Entry 2GK0 (X-ray diffraction, 2.45 A resolution); this record covers chains L and H.

Chain L:
Molecule: Catalytic elimination antibody 13G5 light chain
Organism: Mus musculus
Notes: fragment: Fab fragment
UniProtKB: Q65ZC0 (Q65ZC0_MOUSE); the construct lacks a stretch of the UniProt sequence, so the offset changes along the chain: 1-27 = UniProt 1-27; 28-211 = UniProt 33-216
Amino-acid sequence (217 residues; numbered 1 to 212 plus 5 insertion-coded residues; the number before each row is that of its first residue; a row labelled like 27A-27E holds insertion residues (27A, then the next letters in order)):
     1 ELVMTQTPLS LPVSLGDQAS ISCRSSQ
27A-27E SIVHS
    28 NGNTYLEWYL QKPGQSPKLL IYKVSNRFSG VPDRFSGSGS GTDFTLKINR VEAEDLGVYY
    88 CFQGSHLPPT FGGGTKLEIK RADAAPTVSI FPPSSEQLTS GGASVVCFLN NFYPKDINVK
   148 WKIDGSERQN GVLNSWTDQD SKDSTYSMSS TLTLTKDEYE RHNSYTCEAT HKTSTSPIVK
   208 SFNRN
Disulfide bonds: Cys-23/Cys-88, Cys-134/Cys-194

Chain H:
Molecule: Catalytic elimination antibody 13G5 heavy chain
Organism: Mus musculus
Notes: fragment: Fab fragment
UniProtKB: Q91Z05 (Q91Z05_MOUSE); aligned to UniProt positions 21-237 over residues 2-223 (the alignment contains insertions or deletions, so no single offset holds)
Amino-acid sequence (221 residues; each row starts with the number of its first residue; note: 15 numbers in that range are skipped by the numbering (no residue carries them; nothing is unmodelled there); a row labelled like 82A-82C holds insertion residues (82A, then the next letters in order)):
     1 QVQLKESGPG LVAPSQSLSI TCTVSGFSLT NYGVDWVRQP PGKGLEWVGV IWSGGSTNYN
    61 SALMSRLSIS KDNSKSQVFL KM
82A-82C NSL
    83 QTDDTAVYYC AKHWGGYY
100A-100E IPYGM
   101 DHWGQGTTVT VSSAKTTPPS VYPLAPGCGD
   133 TTGSSVTLGC LVKGYFPEPV TV
   156 TW
   162 NSGSLSSS
   171 VHTFPALLQS
   183 GLYTMSSSVT VPSS
   198 TWP
   202 SQTVT
   208 CSVAHPASST TVDKKL
   226 EPR
Disulfide bonds: Cys-22/Cys-92, Cys-142/Cys-208

Interface between chain L and chain H:
Residue-residue contacts - 64 pairs, chain L then chain H:
  Glu-1(L) / Ser-61(H)  hydrogen bond
  Tyr-32(L) / Ile-100A(H)
  Glu-34(L) / Tyr-100C(H)
  Glu-34(L) / Gly-100D(H)  hydrogen bond (side chain-backbone)
  Glu-34(L) / Met-100E(H)
  Tyr-36(L) / Gly-100D(H)
  Tyr-36(L) / Met-100E(H)  hydrogen bond (side chain-backbone)
  Tyr-36(L) / Trp-103(H)  hydrophobic
  Gln-38(L) / Gln-39(H)  hydrogen bond
  Gln-38(L) / Leu-45(H)
  Ser-43(L) / Gly-104(H)
  Ser-43(L) / Gln-105(H)
  Pro-44(L) / Leu-45(H)  hydrophobic
  Pro-44(L) / Trp-103(H)
  Tyr-49(L) / Trp-96(H)  hydrophobic
  Tyr-49(L) / Tyr-100C(H)
  Lys-50(L) / Tyr-100C(H)  hydrogen bond
  Phe-55(L) / Trp-96(H)
  Tyr-87(L) / Gly-44(H)
  Tyr-87(L) / Leu-45(H)
  Leu-94(L) / Trp-47(H)  hydrophobic
  Leu-94(L) / Asn-58(H)
  Pro-95(L) / Trp-47(H)  hydrophobic
  Pro-95(L) / Ser-61(H)
  Pro-96(L) / Trp-47(H)
  Phe-98(L) / Val-37(H)  hydrophobic
  Phe-98(L) / Leu-45(H)
  Phe-98(L) / Trp-47(H)
  Phe-98(L) / Met-100E(H)  hydrophobic
  Ser-116(L) / Thr-139(H)
  Phe-118(L) / Leu-124(H)
  Phe-118(L) / Ala-125(H)
  Phe-118(L) / Pro-126(H)
  Phe-118(L) / Thr-139(H)
  Pro-119(L) / Ala-125(H)
  Pro-119(L) / Gly-127(H)
  Ser-121(L) / Tyr-122(H)
  Glu-123(L) / Lys-221(H)  salt bridge
  Gln-124(L) / Tyr-122(H)
  Gln-124(L) / Lys-145(H)
  Ser-127(L) / Tyr-122(H)
  Ser-131(L) / Lys-145(H)
  Val-133(L) / Leu-124(H)  hydrophobic
  Val-133(L) / Leu-143(H)  hydrophobic
  Phe-135(L) / Leu-124(H)  hydrophobic
  Phe-135(L) / Ser-188(H)
  Phe-135(L) / Ser-190(H)
  Asn-137(L) / His-172(H)  hydrogen bond
  Asn-137(L) / Ser-190(H)
  Asn-138(L) / His-172(H)  hydrogen bond
  Leu-160(L) / Gln-179(H)
  Ser-162(L) / Phe-174(H)
  Ser-162(L) / Pro-175(H)  hydrogen bond (side chain-backbone)
  Trp-163(L) / Pro-175(H)
  Thr-164(L) / Thr-173(H)
  Thr-164(L) / Phe-174(H)
  Ser-174(L) / His-172(H)  hydrogen bond
  Ser-174(L) / Phe-174(H)
  Met-175(L) / Phe-174(H)
  Ser-176(L) / Phe-174(H)
  Ser-176(L) / Ser-188(H)  hydrogen bond
  Thr-178(L) / Leu-143(H)
  Ser-208(L) / Asp-130(H)
  Phe-209(L) / Asp-130(H)
Other interface residues (no listed pair), chain L (44 interface residues in all): His-27D, Asn-30, Lys-45, Leu-46, Phe-89, Ile-117, Thr-180
Other interface residues (no listed pair), chain H (41 interface residues in all): Lys-43, Glu-46, Tyr-59, Tyr-91, Pro-100B, Asp-101, Pro-123, Leu-140, Ser-189

Summary:
Chain L and chain H form an interface of 44 and 41 residues respectively; the contacts include 10 hydrogen
bonds and 1 salt bridge. Among the polar pairs are Glu-123(L)/Lys-221(H), Glu-1(L)/Ser-61(H) and
Glu-34(L)/Gly-100D(H).
Here chain L is Catalytic elimination antibody 13G5 light chain and chain H is Catalytic elimination antibody
13G5 heavy chain, both from Mus musculus. Entry 2GK0 (Structure of Catalytic Elimination Antibody 13G5 from a
twinned crystal in space group C2) was determined by X-ray diffraction (same publication as 2GJZ).
